PDB entry 9H2H | electron microscopy, 6.10 A resolution (low resolution: residue-level contacts below are approximate; hydrogen-bond / salt-bridge calls are withheld) | chains N and R of the 22 polymer chains in the assembly

Chain N (and R):
Protein: Protein C42
From: Autographa californica nucleopolyhedrovirus
Notes: chain R of this document is another copy of the same molecule, construct and numbering; everything in this record applies to it too
UniProtKB: P25695 (C42_NPVAC); residues 1-361 here = UniProt positions 1-361
Amino-acid sequence (361 residues; each row starts with the number of its first residue):
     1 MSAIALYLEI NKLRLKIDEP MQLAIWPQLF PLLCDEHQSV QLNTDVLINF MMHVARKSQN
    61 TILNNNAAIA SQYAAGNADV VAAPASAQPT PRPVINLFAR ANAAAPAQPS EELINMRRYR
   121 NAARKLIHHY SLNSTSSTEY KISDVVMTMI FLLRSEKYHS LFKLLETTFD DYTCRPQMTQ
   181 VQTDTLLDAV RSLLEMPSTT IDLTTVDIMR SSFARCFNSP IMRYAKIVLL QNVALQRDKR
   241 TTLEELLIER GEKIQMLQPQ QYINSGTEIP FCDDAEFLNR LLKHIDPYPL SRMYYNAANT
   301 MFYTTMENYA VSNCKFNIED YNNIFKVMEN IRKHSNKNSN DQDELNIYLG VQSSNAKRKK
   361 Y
Unresolved in the structure: 1-111, 134-138, 195-197, 232-237, 255-258, 263-272, 285-287, 317-318, 326-361 (chain R: 1-111, 134-138, 195-197, 226-237, 257-258, 263-272, 316-319, 326-361)
Curated features (UniProtKB/Swiss-Prot):
  - region: Leu32 to Glu36 (LXCXE motif)
  - motif: Lys357 to Lys360 (Nuclear localization signal)

How chain N and chain R interact:
Residue-residue contacts - 18 pairs, chain N then chain R:
  Glu112(N) with Met178(R); Thr179(R); Gln180(R)
  Leu113(N) with Gln177(R)
  Ile114(N) with Gln177(R)
  Asn115(N) with Gln177(R); Met178(R); Thr179(R); Gln180(R); Thr183(R)
  Met116(N) with Gln180(R)
  Arg117(N) with Gln180(R); Thr183(R); Asp184(R)
  Arg118(N) with Gln177(R); Leu203(R)
  Tyr119(N) with Gln177(R)
  Arg120(N) with Gln180(R)

Overview:
9 residues of chain N and 7 residues of chain R are in contact.
Both chains are Protein C42 (Autographa californica nucleopolyhedrovirus). Entry 9H2H (AcMNPV apical cap -
composite map of the C2 plug) was determined by electron microscopy, deposited together with 9H2A, 9H2B, 9H2C,
9H2J and 9H2K.
